7YPK - chains B and C of the 7 polymer chains in the assembly; structure by electron microscopy, 3.40 A resolution.

[Chain B (and C)]
Protein: Lon protease
From: Meiothermus taiwanensis
Notes: EC 3.4.21.53; chain C of this document is another copy of the same molecule, construct and numbering; everything in this record applies to it too
Reference sequence: A0A059VAZ3 (A0A059VAZ3_9DEIN); residue numbers follow UniProt; this construct covers 1-793
Amino-acid sequence (793 residues; numbered 1 to 793; the number before each row is that of its first residue):
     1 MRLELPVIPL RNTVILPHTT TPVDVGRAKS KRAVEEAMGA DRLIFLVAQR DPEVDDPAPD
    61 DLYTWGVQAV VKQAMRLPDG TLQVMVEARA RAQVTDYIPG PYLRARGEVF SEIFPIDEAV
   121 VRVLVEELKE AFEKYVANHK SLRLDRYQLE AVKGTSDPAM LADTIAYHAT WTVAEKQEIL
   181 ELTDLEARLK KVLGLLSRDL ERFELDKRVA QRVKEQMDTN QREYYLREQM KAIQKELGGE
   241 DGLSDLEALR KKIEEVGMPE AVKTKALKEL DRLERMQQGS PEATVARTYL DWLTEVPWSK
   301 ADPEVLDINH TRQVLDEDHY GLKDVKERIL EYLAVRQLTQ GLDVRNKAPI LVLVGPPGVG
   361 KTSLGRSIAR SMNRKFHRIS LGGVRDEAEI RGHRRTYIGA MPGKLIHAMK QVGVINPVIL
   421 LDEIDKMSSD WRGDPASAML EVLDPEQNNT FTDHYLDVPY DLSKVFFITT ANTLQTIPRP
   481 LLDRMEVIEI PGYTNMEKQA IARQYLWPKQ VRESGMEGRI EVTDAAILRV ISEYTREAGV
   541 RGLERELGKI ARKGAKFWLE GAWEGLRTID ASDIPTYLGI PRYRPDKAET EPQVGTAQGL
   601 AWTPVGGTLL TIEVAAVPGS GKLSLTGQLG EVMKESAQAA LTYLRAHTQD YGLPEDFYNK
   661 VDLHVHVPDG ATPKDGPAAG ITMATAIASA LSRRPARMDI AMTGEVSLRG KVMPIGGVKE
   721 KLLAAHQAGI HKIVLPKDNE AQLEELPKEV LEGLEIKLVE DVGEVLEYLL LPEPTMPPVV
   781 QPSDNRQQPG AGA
Not modelled in the structure: 1, 427-431, 781-793 (chain C: 1, 425-434, 781-793)
Differences from the reference sequence: engineered mutation Ala678 (Ser in A0A059VAZ3)
Residues lining bound ligands: ADP (adenosine-5'-diphosphate): Asp318, His319, Tyr320, Pro356, Pro357, Gly358, Val359, Gly360, Lys361, Thr362, Ser363, Arg378, Tyr493, Ile501, Tyr505, Val540, Arg541
Reported in the primary citation:
  - mutagenesis - M217A, Y224S, Y397A: abolished binding to alpha-S1-casein
  - mutagenesis - S678A (1.38 +/- 0.29 uM): unchanged binding to alpha-S1-casein
  - binding site for alpha-S1-casein: Tyr397, Trp431
  - self-association interface (contacts with another copy of this molecule): Val209

[How chain B and chain C interact]
Contacting residue pairs (72; chain B residue first):
  Glu223(B) with Glu236(C); Leu237(C)
  Leu226(B) with Ile233(C); Glu236(C)
  Arg227(B) with Leu237(C); Gln278(C), hydrogen bond
  Met230(B) with Gln229(C), hydrogen bond; Met230(C), hydrophobic; Asp271(C)
  Lys231(B) with Arg275(C), hydrogen bond (backbone-side chain); Met276(C)
  Ile233(B) with Leu226(C), hydrophobic; Gln229(C); Arg272(C)
  Gln234(B) with Arg272(C); Glu274(C), hydrogen bond (side chain-backbone); Arg275(C), hydrogen bond
  Lys235(B) with Arg275(C)
  Leu237(B) with Lys268(C); Arg272(C)
  Gly238(B) with Arg272(C)
  Thr284(B) with Thr396(C)
  Arg378(B) with Asp483(C), salt bridge
  Ser380(B) with Pro480(C)
  Arg512(B) with Arg345(C); Lys347(C)
  Glu513(B) with Asn346(C); Lys347(C), salt bridge; Ala348(C), hydrogen bond (side chain-backbone)
  Arg541(B) with Asp483(C)
  Arg545(B) with Val487(C)
  Arg552(B) with Glu331(C); Glu486(C), salt bridge
  Lys553(B) with Glu331(C)
  Lys556(B) with Glu327(C); Glu331(C)
  Leu559(B) with Ile308(C), hydrophobic; Ala334(C), hydrophobic
  Ile580(B) with Ala741(C); Gln742(C)
  Pro581(B) with Ala741(C); Gln742(C)
  Arg584(B) with Pro714(C); Asp738(C), hydrogen bond (side chain-backbone); Asn739(C); Gln742(C)
  Glu589(B) with Arg709(C), salt bridge
  Thr596(B) with Arg709(C)
  Thr611(B) with Arg709(C)
  Glu613(B) with Ser707(C); Leu708(C), hydrogen bond (side chain-backbone); Arg709(C), salt bridge
  Ala615(B) with Thr642(C)
  Val617(B) with Thr642(C); Arg645(C); Ala646(C)
  Pro618(B) with Arg645(C); Tyr658(C), hydrogen bond (backbone-side chain)
  Gly619(B) with Tyr658(C), hydrogen bond (backbone-side chain)
  Thr626(B) with Glu635(C); Gln638(C)
  Gly627(B) with Glu635(C), hydrogen bond (backbone-side chain)
  Gln628(B) with Glu631(C), hydrogen bond; Val632(C); Glu635(C), hydrogen bond (backbone-side chain)
  Asp662(B) with Arg645(C), salt bridge
  His664(B) with Gln638(C); Ala639(C); Thr642(C); Leu708(C)
  His666(B) with Leu708(C)
  Gly670(B) with Val632(C)
Also at the interface, not in a pair above, chain B (47 interface residues in all): Arg222, Gln278, Gly279, Ser514, Gly515, Arg582, Gln593, Ala671
Also at the interface, not in a pair above, chain C (55 interface residues in all): Leu273, Val335, Leu338, Thr339, Tyr397, Leu482, Asn659, Pro677, Lys711, Met713, Glu744, Glu745

[In short]
The interface between chain B and chain C involves 47 residues on one side and 55 on the other, with 13
hydrogen bonds and 6 salt bridges. Among the polar pairs are Arg378(B)-Asp483(C), Glu513(B)-Lys347(C) and
Arg552(B)-Glu486(C). From the paper: a binding site for alpha-S1-casein at Tyr397(B) and Trp431(B); M217A,
Y224S and Y397A of chain B abolish binding to alpha-S1-casein.
Chain B and chain C are both Lon protease (Meiothermus taiwanensis); the structure, Close-ring hexamer of the
substrate-bound Lon protease with an S678A mutation, was determined by electron microscopy, deposited together
with 8K3Y.
